9G40 - chains G and v of the 5 polymer chains in the assembly; structure by electron microscopy, 4.30 A resolution (low resolution: residue-level contacts below are approximate; hydrogen-bond / salt-bridge calls are withheld).

== Chain G ==
Protein: Gamma-tubulin complex component
From: Sus scrofa
UniProt: A0A480VJI0 (A0A480VJI0_PIG); residue numbers follow UniProt; this construct covers 1-905
Sequence (905 residues; row label = number of the first residue in the row):
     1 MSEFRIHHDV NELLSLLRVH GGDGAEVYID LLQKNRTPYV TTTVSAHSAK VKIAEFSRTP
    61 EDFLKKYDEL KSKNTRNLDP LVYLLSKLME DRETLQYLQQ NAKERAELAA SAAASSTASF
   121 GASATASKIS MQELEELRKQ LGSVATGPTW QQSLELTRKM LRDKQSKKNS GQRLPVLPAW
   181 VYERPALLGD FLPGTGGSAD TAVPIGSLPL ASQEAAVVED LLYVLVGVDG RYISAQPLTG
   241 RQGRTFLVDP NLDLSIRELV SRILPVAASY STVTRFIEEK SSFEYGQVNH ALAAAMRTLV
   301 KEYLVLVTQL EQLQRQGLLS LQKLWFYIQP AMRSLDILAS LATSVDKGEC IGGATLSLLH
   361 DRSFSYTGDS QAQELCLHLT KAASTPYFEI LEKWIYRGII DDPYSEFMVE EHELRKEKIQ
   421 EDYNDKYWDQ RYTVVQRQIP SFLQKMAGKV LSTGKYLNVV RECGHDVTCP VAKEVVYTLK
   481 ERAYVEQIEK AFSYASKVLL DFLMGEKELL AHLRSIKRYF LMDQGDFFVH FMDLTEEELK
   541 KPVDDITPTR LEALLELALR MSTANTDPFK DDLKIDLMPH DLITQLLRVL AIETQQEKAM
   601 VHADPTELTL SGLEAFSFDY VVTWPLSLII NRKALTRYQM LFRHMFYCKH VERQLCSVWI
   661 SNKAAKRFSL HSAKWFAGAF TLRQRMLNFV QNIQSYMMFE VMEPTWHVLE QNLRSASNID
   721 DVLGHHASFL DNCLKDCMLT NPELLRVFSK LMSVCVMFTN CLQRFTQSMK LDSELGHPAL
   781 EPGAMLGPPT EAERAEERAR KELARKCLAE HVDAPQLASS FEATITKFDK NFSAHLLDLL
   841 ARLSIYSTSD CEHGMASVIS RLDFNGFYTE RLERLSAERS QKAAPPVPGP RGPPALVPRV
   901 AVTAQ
Unresolved in the structure: 1, 117-146, 193-202, 774-814, 880-905

== Chain v ==
Protein: CDK5 regulatory subunit-associated protein 2
From: Homo sapiens
UniProt: Q96SN8 (CK5P2_HUMAN); numbering as in UniProt (aligned over 1-1893)
Sequence (1893 residues; each row starts with the number of its first residue):
     1 MMDLVLEEDV TVPGTLSGCS GLVPSVPDDL DGINPNAGLG NGLLPNVSEE TVSPTRARNM
    61 KDFENQITEL KKENFNLKLR IYFLEERMQQ EFHGPTEHIY KTNIELKVEV ESLKRELQER
   121 EQLLIKASKA VESLAEAGGS EIQRVKEDAR KKVQQVEDLL TKRILLLEKD VTAAQAELEK
   181 AFAGTETEKA LRLRLESKLS EMKKMHEGDL AMALVLDEKD RLIEELKLSL KSKEALIQCL
   241 KEEKSQMACP DENVSSGELR GLCAAPREEK ERETEAAQME HQKERNSFEE RIQALEEDLR
   301 EKEREIATEK KNSLKRDKAI QGLTMALKSK EKKVEELNSE IEKLSAAFAK AREALQKAQT
   361 QEFQGSEDYE TALSGKEALS AALRSQNLTK STENHRLRRS IKKITQELSD LQQERERLEK
   421 DLEEAHREKS KGDCTIRDLR NEVEKLRNEV NEREKAMENR YKSLLSESNK KLHNQEQVIK
   481 HLTESTNQKD VLLQKFNEKD LEVIQQNCYL MAAEDLELRS EGLITEKCSS QQPPGSKTIF
   541 SKEKKQSSDY EELIQVLKKE QDIYTHLVKS LQESDSINNL QAELNKIFAL RKQLEQDVLS
   601 YQNLRKTLEE QISEIRRREE ESFSLYSDQT SYLSICLEEN NRFQVEHFSQ EELKKKVSDL
   661 IQLVKELYTD NQHLKKTIFD LSCMGFQGNG FPDRLASTEQ TELLASKEDE DTIKIGEDDE
   721 INFLSDQHLQ QSNEIMKDLS KGGCKNGYLR HTESKISDCD GAHAPGCLEE GAFINLLAPL
   781 FNEKATLLLE SRPDLLKVVR ELLLGQLFLT EQEVSGEHLD GKTEKTPKQK GELVHFVQTN
   841 SFSKPHDELK LSCEAQLVKA GEVPKVGLKD ASVQTVATEG DLLRFKHEAT REAWEEKPIN
   901 TALSAEHRPE NLHGVPGWQA ALLSLPGITN REAKKSRLPI LIKPSRSLGN MYRLPATQEV
   961 VTQLQSQILE LQGELKEFKT CNKQLHQKLI LAEAVMEGRP TPDKTLLNAQ PPVGAAYQDS
  1021 PGEQKGIKTT SSVWRDKEMD SDQQRSYEID SEICPPDDLA SLPSCKENPE DVLSPTSVAT
  1081 YLSSKSQPSA KVSVMGTDQS ESINTSNETE YLKQKIHDLE TELEGYQNFI FQLQKHSQCS
  1141 EAIITVLCGT EGAQDGLSKP KNGSDGEEMT FSSLHQVRYV KHVKILGPLA PEMIDSRVLE
  1201 NLKQQLEEQE YKLQKEQNLN MQLFSEIHNL QNKFRDLSPP RYDSLVQSQA RELSLQRQQI
  1261 KDGHGICVIS RQHMNTMIKA FEELLQASDV DYCVAEGFQE QLNQCAELLE KLEKLFLNGK
  1321 SVGVEMNTQN ELMERIEEDN LTYQHLLPES PEPSASHALS DYETSEKSFF SRDQKQDNET
  1381 EKTSVMVNSF SQDLLMEHIQ EIRTLRKRLE ESIKTNEKLR KQLERQGSEF VQGSTSIFAS
  1441 GSELHSSLTS EIHFLRKQNQ ALNAMLIKGS RDKQKENDKL RESLSRKTVS LEHLQREYAS
  1501 VKEENERLQK EGSEKERHNQ QLIQEVRCSG QELSRVQEEV KLRQQLLSQN DKLLQSLRVE
  1561 LKAYEKLDEE HRRLREASGE GWKGQDPFRD LHSLLMEIQA LRLQLERSIE TSSTLQSRLK
  1621 EQLARGAEKA QEGALTLAVQ AVSIPEVPLQ PDKHDGDKYP MESDNSFDLF DSSQAVTPKS
  1681 VSETPPLSGN DTDSLSCDSG SSATSTPCVS RLVTGHHLWA SKNGRHVLGL IEDYEALLKQ
  1741 ISQGQRLLAE MDIQTQEAPS STSQELGTKG PHPAPLSKFV SSVSTAKLTL EEAYRRLKLL
  1801 WRVSLPEDGQ CPLHCEQIGE MKAEVTKLHK KLFEQEKKLQ NTMKLLQLSK RQEKVIFDQL
  1861 VVTHKILRKA RGNLELRPGG AHPGTCSPSR PGS
Unresolved in the structure: 1-57, 92-1893
UniProt features mapped onto this chain:
  - region: V1861 to A1870 (Required for centrosomal attachment, Golgi localization and CALM1 interaction)
  - modified residue: S547 (Phosphoserine), T1001 (Phosphothreonine), S1238 (Phosphoserine), S1490 (Phosphoserine), S1663 (Phosphoserine), S1666 (Phosphoserine), S1893 (Phosphoserine)
  - mutagenesis: L938 to P939 (Loss of interaction with MAPRE1), K1865 (K1865A: No effect on centrosomal attachment, Golgi localization and loss of interaction with CALM1; when associated with A-1869), K1869 (K1869A: No effect on centrosomal attachment, Golgi localization and loss of interaction to CALM1; when associated with A-1865)

== Chain G / chain v interface ==
Contacting residue pairs (17; chain G residue first):
  F4(G) with K78(v)
  R5(G) with Y82(v)
  H7(G) with F75(v)
  H8(G) with Y82(v)
  N11(G) with F75(v); L79(v)
  E26(G) with K71(v); K72(v)
  V27(G) with K71(v)
  I29(G) with F75(v)
  D30(G) with K71(v)
  N424(G) with E85(v)
  I592(G) with R80(v)
  E593(G) with E73(v); N76(v); L77(v)
  E597(G) with R80(v)
Interface residues without a listed pair, chain G (14 interface residues in all): V10
Interface residues without a listed pair, chain v (12 interface residues in all): F83

== In short ==
14 residues of chain G face 12 of chain v across their interface. Curated annotation (UniProt) lists 4
mutagenesis sites on chain v.
Chain G is Gamma-tubulin complex component (Sus scrofa) and chain v is CDK5 regulatory subunit-associated
protein 2 (Homo sapiens); the structure, Structure of the Position 7 CMG-decorated gamma-Tubulin Ring Complex
from Pig Brain, was determined by electron microscopy (same publication as 9G3X, 9G3Y and 9G3Z).
